1Y1W - chains A and B of the 15 polymer chains in the assembly; structure by X-ray diffraction, 4.00 A resolution.

Chain A:
Name: DNA-directed RNA polymerase II largest subunit
Source organism: Saccharomyces cerevisiae
Notes: EC 2.7.7.6
Reference sequence: P04050 (RPB1_YEAST); residue numbers follow UniProt; this construct covers 1-1733
Chain sequence (1733 residues; numbered 1 to 1733; the number before each row is that of its first residue):
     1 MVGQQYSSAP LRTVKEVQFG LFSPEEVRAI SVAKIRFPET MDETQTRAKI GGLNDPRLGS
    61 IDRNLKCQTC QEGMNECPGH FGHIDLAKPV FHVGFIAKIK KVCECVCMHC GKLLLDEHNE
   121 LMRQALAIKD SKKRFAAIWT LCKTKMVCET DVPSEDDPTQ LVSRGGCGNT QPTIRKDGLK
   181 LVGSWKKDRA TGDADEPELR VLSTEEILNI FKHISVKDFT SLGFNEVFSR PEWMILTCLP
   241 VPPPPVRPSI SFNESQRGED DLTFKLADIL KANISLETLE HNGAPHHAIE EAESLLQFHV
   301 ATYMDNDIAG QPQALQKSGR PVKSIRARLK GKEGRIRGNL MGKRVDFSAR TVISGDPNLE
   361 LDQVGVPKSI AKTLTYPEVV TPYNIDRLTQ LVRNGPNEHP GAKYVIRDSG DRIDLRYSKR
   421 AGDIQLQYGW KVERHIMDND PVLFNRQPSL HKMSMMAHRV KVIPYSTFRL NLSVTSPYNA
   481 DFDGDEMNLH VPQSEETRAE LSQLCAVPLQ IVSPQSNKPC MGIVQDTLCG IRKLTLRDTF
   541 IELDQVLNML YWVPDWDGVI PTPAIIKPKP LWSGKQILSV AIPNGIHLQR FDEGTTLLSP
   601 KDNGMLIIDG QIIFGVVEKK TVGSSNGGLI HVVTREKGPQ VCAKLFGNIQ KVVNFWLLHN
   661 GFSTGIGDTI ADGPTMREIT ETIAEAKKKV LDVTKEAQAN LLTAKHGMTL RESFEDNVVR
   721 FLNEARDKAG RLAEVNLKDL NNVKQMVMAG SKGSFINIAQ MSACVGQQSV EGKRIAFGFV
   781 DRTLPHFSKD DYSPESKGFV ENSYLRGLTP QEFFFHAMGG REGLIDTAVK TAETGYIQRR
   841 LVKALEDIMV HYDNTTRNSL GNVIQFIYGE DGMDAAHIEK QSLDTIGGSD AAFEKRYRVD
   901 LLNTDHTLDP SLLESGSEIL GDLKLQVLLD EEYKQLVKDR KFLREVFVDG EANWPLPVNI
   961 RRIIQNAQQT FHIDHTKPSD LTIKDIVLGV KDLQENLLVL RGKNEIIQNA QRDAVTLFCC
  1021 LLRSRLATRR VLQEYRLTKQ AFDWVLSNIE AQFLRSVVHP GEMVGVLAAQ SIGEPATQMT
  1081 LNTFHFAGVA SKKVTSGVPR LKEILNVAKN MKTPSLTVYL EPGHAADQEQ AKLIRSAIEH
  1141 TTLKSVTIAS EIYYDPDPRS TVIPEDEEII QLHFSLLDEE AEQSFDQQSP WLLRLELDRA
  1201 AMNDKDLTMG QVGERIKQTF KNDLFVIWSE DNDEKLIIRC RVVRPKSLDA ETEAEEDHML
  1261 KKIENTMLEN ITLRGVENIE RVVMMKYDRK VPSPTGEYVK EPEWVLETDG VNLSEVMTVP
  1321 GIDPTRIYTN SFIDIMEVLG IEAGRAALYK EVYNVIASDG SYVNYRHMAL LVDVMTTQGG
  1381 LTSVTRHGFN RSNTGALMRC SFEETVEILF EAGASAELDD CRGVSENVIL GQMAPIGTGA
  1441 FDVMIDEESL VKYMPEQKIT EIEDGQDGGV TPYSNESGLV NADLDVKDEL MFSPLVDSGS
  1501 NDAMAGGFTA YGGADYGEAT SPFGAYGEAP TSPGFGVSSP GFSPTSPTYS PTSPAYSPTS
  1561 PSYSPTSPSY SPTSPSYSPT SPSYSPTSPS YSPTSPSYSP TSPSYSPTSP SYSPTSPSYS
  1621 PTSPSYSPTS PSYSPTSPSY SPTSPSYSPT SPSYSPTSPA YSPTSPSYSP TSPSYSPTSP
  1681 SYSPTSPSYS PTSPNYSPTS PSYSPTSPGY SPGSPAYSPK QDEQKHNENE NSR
Disordered / not traced: 1, 187-194, 1082-1091, 1177-1186, 1244-1253, 1456-1733
Ion coordination: Zn2+ site 1: C67, C70, C77, H80; Zn2+ site 2: C110, C167; Mg2+: D481 (shared with 1 residue of chain P)
Swiss-Prot annotation at these positions:
  - region: P248 to D260 (Lid loop), N306 to K323 (Rudder loop), P810 to E822 (Bridging helix)
  - binding site (Zn(2+)): C67, C70, C77, H80, C107, C110, C148, C167
  - binding site (Mg(2+)): D481, D483, D485
  - modified residue: T1471 (Phosphothreonine)
  - cross-link (Glycyl lysine isopeptide (Lys-Gly)): K695 (interchain with G-Cter in ubiquitin), K1246 (interchain with G-Cter in ubiquitin), K1350 (interchain with G-Cter in ubiquitin)
  - natural variant: S1653 to P1659 (deletion: In strain: A364A)
  - mutagenesis: K1246 (K1246R: Impairs ubiquitination during transcription stress)
What the authors report for this chain:
  - binding site for the 19-nt DNA strand: K330, R337
  - binding site for the 10-nt RNA strand: F252
  - specificity-determining residues: N479 (proposed by the authors, not directly observed)

Chain B:
Name: DNA-directed RNA polymerase II 140 kDa polypeptide
Source organism: Saccharomyces cerevisiae
Notes: EC 2.7.7.6
Reference sequence: P08518 (RPB2_YEAST); numbering as in UniProt (aligned over 1-1224)
Chain sequence (1224 residues; row label = number of the first residue in the row):
     1 MSDLANSEKY YDEDPYGFED ESAPITAEDS WAVISAFFRE KGLVSQQLDS FNQFVDYTLQ
    61 DIICEDSTLI LEQLAQHTTE SDNISRKYEI SFGKIYVTKP MVNESDGVTH ALYPQEARLR
   121 NLTYSSGLFV DVKKRTYEAI DVPGRELKYE LIAEESEDDS ESGKVFIGRL PIMLRSKNCY
   181 LSEATESDLY KLKECPFDMG GYFIINGSEK VLIAQERSAG NIVQVFKKAA PSPISHVAEI
   241 RSALEKGSRF ISTLQVKLYG REGSSARTIK ATLPYIKQDI PIVIIFRALG IIPDGEILEH
   301 ICYDVNDWQM LEMLKPCVED GFVIQDRETA LDFIGRRGTA LGIKKEKRIQ YAKDILQKEF
   361 LPHITQLEGF ESRKAFFLGY MINRLLLCAL DRKDQDDRDH FGKKRLDLAG PLLAQLFKTL
   421 FKKLTKDIFR YMQRTVEEAH DFNMKLAINA KTITSGLKYA LATGNWGEQK KAMSSRAGVS
   481 QVLNRYTYSS TLSHLRRTNT PIGRDGKLAK PRQLHNTHWG LVCPAETPEG QACGLVKNLS
   541 LMSCISVGTD PMPIITFLSE WGMEPLEDYV PHQSPDATRV FVNGVWHGVH RNPARLMETL
   601 RTLRRKGDIN PEVSMIRDIR EKELKIFTDA GRVYRPLFIV EDDESLGHKE LKVRKGHIAK
   661 LMATEYQDIE GGFEDVEEYT WSSLLNEGLV EYIDAEEEES ILIAMQPEDL EPAEANEEND
   721 LDVDPAKRIR VSHHATTFTH CEIHPSMILG VAASIIPFPD HNQSPRNTYQ SAMGKQAMGV
   781 FLTNYNVRMD TMANILYYPQ KPLGTTRAME YLKFRELPAG QNAIVAIACY SGYNQEDSMI
   841 MNQSSIDRGL FRSLFFRSYM DQEKKYGMSI TETFEKPQRT NTLRMKHGTY DKLDDDGLIA
   901 PGVRVSGEDV IIGKTTPISP DEEELGQRTA YHSKRDASTP LRSTENGIVD QVLVTTNQDG
   961 LKFVKVRVRT TKIPQIGDKF ASRHGQKGTI GITYRREDMP FTAEGIVPDL IINPHAIPSR
  1021 MTVAHLIECL LSKVAALSGN EGDASPFTDI TVEGISKLLR EHGYQSRGFE VMYNGHTGKK
  1081 LMAQIFFGPT YYQRLRHMVD DKIHARARGP MQVLTRQPVE GRSRDGGLRF GEMERDCMIA
  1141 HGAASFLKER LMEASDAFRV HICGICGLMT VIAKLNHNQF ECKGCDNKID IYQIHIPYAA
  1201 KLLFQELMAM NITPRLYTDR SRDF
Disordered / not traced: 1-19, 71-89, 135-163, 336-344, 438-445, 669-677, 716-721, 920-932
Ion coordination: Zn2+: C1163, C1166, C1182, C1185
What the authors report for this chain:
  - catalytic residues: D837 (citing earlier work)

Chain A / chain B interface:
Residue-residue contacts (387):
  V2(A) - A1157(B)
  V2(A) - F1158(B)
  V2(A) - R1159(B)
  V2(A) - H1195(B)
  Q4(A) - R1159(B)  hydrogen bond (backbone-side chain)
  Q5(A) - R1159(B)  hydrogen bond (backbone-side chain)
  S7(A) - H1161(B)
  S7(A) - L1175(B)
  S7(A) - Q1193(B)  hydrogen bond
  S8(A) - N1178(B)  hydrogen bond
  S8(A) - F1180(B)
  A9(A) - H1161(B)
  A9(A) - F1180(B)  hydrophobic
  A9(A) - Q1193(B)
  P10(A) - I1191(B)
  P10(A) - Y1192(B)
  P10(A) - Q1193(B)  hydrogen bond (backbone-backbone)
  L11(A) - Q1193(B)
  L11(A) - H1195(B)
  R12(A) - Y1192(B)  hydrogen bond
  R12(A) - Q1193(B)  hydrogen bond (backbone-backbone)
  R12(A) - I1194(B)
  R12(A) - T1218(B)
  R12(A) - D1219(B)
  T13(A) - T1218(B)
  V14(A) - I1194(B)  hydrophobic
  V14(A) - L1216(B)  hydrophobic
  V14(A) - Y1217(B)
  K15(A) - Y1217(B)  hydrogen bond (backbone-backbone)
  K15(A) - T1218(B)
  K15(A) - R1220(B)  hydrogen bond (backbone-side chain)
  E16(A) - R1215(B)
  E16(A) - Y1217(B)  hydrogen bond (backbone-backbone)
  E16(A) - D1219(B)
  E16(A) - R1220(B)
  E16(A) - S1221(B)  hydrogen bond (side chain-backbone)
  E16(A) - R1222(B)  hydrogen bond (side chain-backbone)
  V17(A) - R1215(B)
  Q18(A) - T1213(B)
  Q18(A) - P1214(B)
  Q18(A) - R1215(B)  hydrogen bond (backbone-backbone)
  F19(A) - T1213(B)
  G20(A) - I1212(B)
  G20(A) - T1213(B)  hydrogen bond (backbone-backbone)
  L21(A) - N1211(B)
  L21(A) - T1213(B)  hydrogen bond (backbone-side chain)
  F22(A) - M1208(B)  hydrophobic
  F22(A) - N1211(B)  hydrogen bond (backbone-backbone)
  F22(A) - T1213(B)
  E26(A) - L1168(B)
  E26(A) - R1215(B)  salt bridge
  A29(A) - G1184(B)
  I30(A) - L1168(B)  hydrophobic
  I30(A) - T1170(B)
  I30(A) - K1183(B)
  Q68(A) - I1172(B)
  T69(A) - K1174(B)
  Q71(A) - N1176(B)  hydrogen bond
  E72(A) - K1174(B)
  E72(A) - L1175(B)
  M74(A) - R1116(B)  hydrogen bond (backbone-side chain)
  N75(A) - R1116(B)
  E76(A) - R1159(B)  salt bridge
  E76(A) - L1175(B)
  P78(A) - V1160(B)  hydrophobic
  P78(A) - K1201(B)
  G79(A) - K1201(B)
  G79(A) - Q1205(B)  hydrogen bond (backbone-side chain)
  F81(A) - Q1205(B)
  F81(A) - M1208(B)  hydrophobic
  F81(A) - A1209(B)
  H92(A) - M1210(B)  hydrogen bond (side chain-backbone)
  C238(A) - N1211(B)
  P240(A) - M1208(B)
  P240(A) - A1209(B)
  P240(A) - N1211(B)
  P242(A) - A1209(B)
  P245(A) - L1114(B)
  P245(A) - Y1198(B)
  P245(A) - K1201(B)
  V246(A) - L1114(B)
  V246(A) - L1202(B)  hydrophobic
  V246(A) - Q1205(B)
  V246(A) - E1206(B)
  N253(A) - R884(B)  hydrogen bond
  N253(A) - R935(B)
  E254(A) - R935(B)  salt bridge
  S255(A) - I918(B)
  Q256(A) - I918(B)
  Y303(A) - A1209(B)
  M304(A) - M1210(B)  hydrophobic
  L315(A) - K471(B)
  S318(A) - K470(B)
  G319(A) - K471(B)
  I325(A) - A1209(B)  hydrophobic
  I325(A) - M1210(B)  hydrophobic
  R328(A) - E1206(B)  salt bridge
  L329(A) - E1206(B)
  L329(A) - M1210(B)  hydrophobic
  R335(A) - A1199(B)
  R335(A) - L1202(B)
  R335(A) - L1203(B)
  R335(A) - E1206(B)  salt bridge
  I336(A) - L1203(B)  hydrophobic
  R337(A) - E1132(B)  salt bridge
  G338(A) - R1129(B)
  N339(A) - T1115(B)
  N339(A) - Q1117(B)  hydrogen bond
  N339(A) - D1156(B)
  N339(A) - A1199(B)
  L340(A) - P1197(B)  hydrophobic
  L340(A) - A1199(B)  hydrophobic
  L340(A) - A1200(B)
  L340(A) - L1203(B)  hydrophobic
  M341(A) - E1132(B)
  M341(A) - R1135(B)
  G342(A) - R1129(B)
  G342(A) - F1130(B)
  K343(A) - Q1117(B)
  K343(A) - R1129(B)
  K343(A) - F1130(B)  hydrogen bond (backbone-backbone)
  K343(A) - L1151(B)  hydrogen bond (side chain-backbone)
  K343(A) - S1155(B)
  K343(A) - D1156(B)  salt bridge
  K343(A) - P1197(B)
  R344(A) - Q1117(B)
  R344(A) - P1118(B)
  R344(A) - V1119(B)
  R344(A) - E1120(B)  salt bridge
  R344(A) - L1128(B)
  R344(A) - S1155(B)  hydrogen bond (backbone-side chain)
  V345(A) - P1118(B)
  V345(A) - G1127(B)
  V345(A) - L1128(B)  hydrogen bond (backbone-backbone)
  V345(A) - F1130(B)  hydrophobic
  V345(A) - R1150(B)
  V345(A) - A1154(B)
  D346(A) - R1106(B)  salt bridge
  D346(A) - R1108(B)  hydrogen bond (side chain-backbone)
  D346(A) - M1111(B)
  D346(A) - P1118(B)
  D346(A) - R1150(B)
  D346(A) - A1154(B)  hydrogen bond (backbone-backbone)
  F347(A) - R1106(B)  hydrogen bond (backbone-backbone)
  F347(A) - A1107(B)
  F347(A) - R1150(B)  hydrogen bond (backbone-side chain)
  S348(A) - A1105(B)
  S348(A) - R1106(B)  hydrogen bond (backbone-backbone)
  S348(A) - L1128(B)  hydrogen bond (side chain-backbone)
  A349(A) - H1104(B)
  A349(A) - A1105(B)  hydrophobic
  A349(A) - L1128(B)
  R350(A) - K1102(B)
  R350(A) - I1103(B)
  R350(A) - H1104(B)  hydrogen bond (backbone-backbone)
  R350(A) - L1128(B)
  T351(A) - I1103(B)
  T351(A) - H1104(B)
  V352(A) - V1099(B)  hydrophobic
  D356(A) - Y833(B)  hydrogen bond
  P357(A) - G832(B)
  P357(A) - Y833(B)
  N358(A) - Y833(B)  hydrogen bond
  S369(A) - I1103(B)
  I370(A) - A1105(B)  hydrophobic
  T373(A) - A1105(B)
  L374(A) - A1105(B)  hydrophobic
  L374(A) - R1106(B)
  R412(A) - R1108(B)
  E433(A) - R1108(B)  salt bridge
  L443(A) - F1146(B)  hydrophobic
  Q447(A) - R1129(B)
  Q447(A) - E1134(B)
  S449(A) - M1133(B)
  S449(A) - E1134(B)  hydrogen bond
  S449(A) - C1137(B)
  H451(A) - C1137(B)  hydrogen bond (backbone-side chain)
  K452(A) - A1140(B)
  K452(A) - H1141(B)  hydrogen bond (backbone-side chain)
  M455(A) - F1130(B)  hydrophobic
  M455(A) - E1134(B)
  M455(A) - M1138(B)  hydrophobic
  M455(A) - H1141(B)  hydrogen bond (backbone-side chain)
  Y465(A) - I976(B)  hydrophobic
  S466(A) - Q975(B)  hydrogen bond
  S466(A) - V1099(B)
  S466(A) - D1100(B)  hydrogen bond
  S466(A) - I1103(B)
  T467(A) - G977(B)
  T467(A) - V1099(B)
  R469(A) - G991(B)  hydrogen bond (side chain-backbone)
  L472(A) - Q835(B)
  L472(A) - E836(B)
  T475(A) - E836(B)
  F482(A) - Q835(B)
  F482(A) - E836(B)  hydrogen bond (backbone-backbone)
  F482(A) - D837(B)
  F482(A) - S838(B)
  F482(A) - T989(B)  hydrogen bond (backbone-side chain)
  D483(A) - D837(B)
  D483(A) - K979(B)  hydrogen bond (backbone-side chain)
  D483(A) - K987(B)
  D483(A) - T989(B)
  G484(A) - T989(B)
  N488(A) - L1128(B)
  H490(A) - F1130(B)
  H490(A) - R1150(B)  hydrogen bond
  V491(A) - R1150(B)  hydrogen bond (backbone-side chain)
  P492(A) - E1149(B)
  Q493(A) - E1149(B)  hydrogen bond (backbone-side chain)
  S494(A) - E1149(B)  hydrogen bond (backbone-side chain)
  E496(A) - S1145(B)
  T497(A) - F1146(B)
  T497(A) - E1149(B)  hydrogen bond
  E500(A) - A1143(B)
  E500(A) - A1144(B)  hydrogen bond (side chain-backbone)
  E500(A) - S1145(B)  hydrogen bond (side chain-backbone)
  E500(A) - F1146(B)  hydrogen bond (side chain-backbone)
  L504(A) - H1141(B)
  C505(A) - M1138(B)  hydrophobic
  C505(A) - H1141(B)
  Q510(A) - H1141(B)
  V524(A) - Q835(B)
  Q525(A) - Q835(B)
  Q525(A) - E836(B)  hydrogen bond (side chain-backbone)
  Q525(A) - H1015(B)
  D526(A) - C829(B)  hydrogen bond
  D526(A) - Q835(B)  hydrogen bond (backbone-side chain)
  D526(A) - N1013(B)  hydrogen bond
  D526(A) - H1015(B)  hydrogen bond (backbone-side chain)
  T527(A) - Q835(B)
  C529(A) - H1015(B)
  L658(A) - Y830(B)
  L658(A) - S831(B)
  L658(A) - N1074(B)
  L658(A) - H1076(B)
  H659(A) - N1074(B)  hydrogen bond
  H659(A) - L1081(B)
  N660(A) - M1082(B)
  N660(A) - A1083(B)
  F662(A) - A828(B)
  F662(A) - C829(B)  hydrogen bond (backbone-backbone)
  F662(A) - P1014(B)  hydrophobic
  S663(A) - I827(B)  hydrogen bond (side chain-backbone)
  S663(A) - P1014(B)
  S663(A) - Q1084(B)
  S663(A) - I1085(B)
  S663(A) - F1086(B)  hydrogen bond (side chain-backbone)
  T664(A) - I827(B)
  T664(A) - P1014(B)
  T664(A) - F1086(B)
  G665(A) - L1026(B)
  G665(A) - F1069(B)
  G665(A) - F1086(B)
  I666(A) - L1026(B)
  I666(A) - I1027(B)  hydrophobic
  I666(A) - R1067(B)
  I666(A) - F1086(B)  hydrophobic
  I670(A) - R1067(B)
  T680(A) - I729(B)
  N742(A) - F1069(B)
  M746(A) - P1014(B)
  M746(A) - H1015(B)  hydrogen bond
  M746(A) - P1018(B)  hydrophobic
  S751(A) - H1015(B)  hydrogen bond
  K752(A) - H1015(B)
  G753(A) - P1018(B)
  N757(A) - P1018(B)
  N757(A) - S1019(B)
  N757(A) - M1021(B)
  Q760(A) - M1021(B)
  M761(A) - M1021(B)  hydrophobic
  A776(A) - N516(B)
  F777(A) - N516(B)
  G778(A) - H515(B)
  G778(A) - N516(B)  hydrogen bond (backbone-side chain)
  G778(A) - E699(B)
  F779(A) - N516(B)
  F779(A) - T517(B)
  F779(A) - E698(B)
  F779(A) - E699(B)
  V780(A) - E699(B)  hydrogen bond (backbone-side chain)
  R782(A) - E698(B)
  R782(A) - E699(B)  hydrogen bond (side chain-backbone)
  R782(A) - I701(B)  hydrogen bond (side chain-backbone)
  T783(A) - N516(B)
  P785(A) - E698(B)
  P785(A) - I701(B)
  P785(A) - L702(B)
  P785(A) - I703(B)  hydrogen bond (backbone-backbone)
  H786(A) - W519(B)
  H786(A) - L702(B)
  H786(A) - I703(B)
  H786(A) - M705(B)  hydrogen bond
  H786(A) - E742(B)  salt bridge
  F787(A) - L702(B)
  K789(A) - R620(B)
  E801(A) - I729(B)
  N802(A) - R728(B)
  N802(A) - I729(B)  hydrogen bond (side chain-backbone)
  Y804(A) - H761(B)  hydrogen bond (backbone-side chain)
  Y804(A) - N762(B)
  Y804(A) - Q763(B)
  L805(A) - H761(B)  hydrogen bond (backbone-side chain)
  L805(A) - V1052(B)  hydrophobic
  R806(A) - K727(B)
  R806(A) - R728(B)
  R806(A) - I729(B)
  R806(A) - H761(B)
  G807(A) - R728(B)  hydrogen bond (backbone-side chain)
  G807(A) - D760(B)
  G807(A) - H761(B)
  L808(A) - R728(B)  hydrogen bond (backbone-side chain)
  L808(A) - D760(B)  hydrogen bond (backbone-backbone)
  L808(A) - F1047(B)
  T809(A) - F1047(B)
  P810(A) - W519(B)
  P810(A) - M705(B)  hydrophobic
  P810(A) - P745(B)  hydrophobic
  P810(A) - F1047(B)  hydrophobic
  F813(A) - L749(B)  hydrophobic
  F813(A) - P759(B)
  F813(A) - F1047(B)  hydrophobic
  F814(A) - L514(B)  hydrophobic
  F814(A) - H515(B)
  F814(A) - H518(B)
  F814(A) - W519(B)  hydrophobic
  H816(A) - Q763(B)
  H816(A) - S764(B)  hydrogen bond (side chain-backbone)
  A817(A) - L514(B)  hydrophobic
  A817(A) - S764(B)
  M818(A) - L514(B)  hydrophobic
  M818(A) - N516(B)
  R821(A) - R512(B)  hydrogen bond (side chain-backbone)
  R821(A) - P524(B)  hydrogen bond (side chain-backbone)
  R821(A) - T527(B)
  E822(A) - Q513(B)
  L824(A) - T768(B)
  L824(A) - Y769(B)  hydrophobic
  I825(A) - L508(B)  hydrophobic
  I825(A) - R512(B)
  I825(A) - Q513(B)
  A828(A) - G530(B)
  V829(A) - L508(B)  hydrophobic
  Q838(A) - M1133(B)
  R839(A) - E1132(B)  salt bridge
  V842(A) - D1136(B)
  K843(A) - R1135(B)
  E846(A) - R1135(B)  salt bridge
  M1063(A) - I1139(B)
  V1066(A) - D1136(B)
  V1066(A) - A1140(B)  hydrophobic
  Q1070(A) - C1137(B)
  K1144(A) - E262(B)  salt bridge
  N1265(A) - G263(B)
  N1265(A) - S265(B)
  E1269(A) - G263(B)
  L1409(A) - L1207(B)  hydrophobic
  L1409(A) - I1212(B)
  F1410(A) - M1210(B)  hydrophobic
  F1410(A) - I1212(B)  hydrophobic
  L1418(A) - R1222(B)
  D1420(A) - R1220(B)  hydrogen bond (backbone-side chain)
  D1420(A) - R1222(B)  salt bridge
  R1422(A) - R1220(B)
  R1422(A) - D1223(B)
  R1422(A) - F1224(B)  hydrogen bond (side chain-backbone)
  V1424(A) - I1139(B)  hydrophobic
  V1428(A) - L1151(B)  hydrophobic
  I1429(A) - P1197(B)
  I1429(A) - A1200(B)
  L1430(A) - H1195(B)
  L1430(A) - I1196(B)
  L1430(A) - P1197(B)
  G1431(A) - K1148(B)
  G1431(A) - M1152(B)
  G1431(A) - P1197(B)
  M1433(A) - A1144(B)  hydrophobic
  M1433(A) - S1145(B)
  I1436(A) - I1139(B)
  I1436(A) - G1142(B)
  I1436(A) - A1144(B)
  G1437(A) - G1142(B)
  T1438(A) - G1142(B)  hydrogen bond (side chain-backbone)
  T1438(A) - A1144(B)
  T1438(A) - S1145(B)
  G1439(A) - A1144(B)
Other interface residues (no listed pair), chain A (219 interface residues in all): Y6, V27, C70, H80, W233, L236, P243, P248, F252, R326, S354, T375, N445, M453, D481, E486, L489, L501, Q545, L657, G661, G667, D668, M676, V743, V770, L784, E795, Q811, G820, D826, C1421, S1425, Q1432, A1434
Other interface residues (no listed pair), chain B (199 interface residues in all): S264, H400, Q531, C533, G534, R635, A695, S700, P725, A726, R730, V731, I748, P765, N767, N834, G988, I990, V1023, L1030, K1079, K1080, G1109, G1131, L1147, C1166, A1173, F1204

Summary:
The interface between chain A and chain B involves 219 residues on one side and 199 on the other, with 82
hydrogen bonds and 15 salt bridges. Among the polar pairs are E26(A)-R1215(B), E76(A)-R1159(B) and
E254(A)-R935(B). The paper reports the catalytic residue D837(B); a binding site for the 19-nt DNA strand at
K330(A) and R337(A).
Chain A is DNA-directed RNA polymerase II largest subunit and chain B is DNA-directed RNA polymerase II 140
kDa polypeptide, both from Saccharomyces cerevisiae; the structure, Complete RNA Polymerase II elongation
complex, was determined by X-ray diffraction, deposited together with 1Y77, 1Y1V and 1Y1Y.
